1J58 - chain A; structure by X-ray diffraction, 1.75 A resolution.

Chain A:
Name: Yvrk protein
From: Bacillus subtilis
Reference sequence: O34714 (OXDC_BACSU); numbering as in UniProt (aligned over 1-385)
Chain sequence (385 residues; numbered 1 to 385; the number before each row is that of its first residue):
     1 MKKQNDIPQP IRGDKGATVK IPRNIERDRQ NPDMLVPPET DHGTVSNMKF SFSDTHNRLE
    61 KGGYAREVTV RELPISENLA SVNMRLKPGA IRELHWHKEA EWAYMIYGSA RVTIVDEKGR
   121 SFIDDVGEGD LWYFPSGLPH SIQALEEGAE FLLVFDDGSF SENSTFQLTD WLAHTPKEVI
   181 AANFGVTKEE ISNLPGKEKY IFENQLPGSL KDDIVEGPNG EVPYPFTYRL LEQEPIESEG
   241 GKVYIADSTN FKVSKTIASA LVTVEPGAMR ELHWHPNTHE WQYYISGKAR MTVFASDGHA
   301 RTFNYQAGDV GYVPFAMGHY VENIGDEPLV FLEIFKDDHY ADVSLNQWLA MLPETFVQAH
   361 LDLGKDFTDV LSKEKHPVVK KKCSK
Unresolved in the structure: 1-7, 380-385
Modified / non-standard residues: Mse1 (selenomethionine); Mse34, Mse48, Mse84, Mse105, Mse269, Mse291, Mse317, Mse351 (selenomethionine; parent Met)
Metal / ion sites: Mn2+ site 1: His95, His97, Glu101, His140 (together with formate); Mg2+ near His174 (its only coordinating residue here); Mn2+ site 2: His273, His275, Glu280, His319
UniProt features mapped onto this chain:
  - active site: Glu333 (Proton donor)
  - binding site (Mn(2+)): His95, His97, Glu101, His140, His273, His275, Glu280, His319
  - mutagenesis: Arg270 (R270E: Leads to a 20-fold reduction of CO(2) production), Glu333 (E333A: Leads to a 25-fold reduction of activity and a 4-fold reduction of CO(2) production), Tyr340 (Y340F: Leads to a 13-fold reduction of CO(2) production)

In short:
His95, His97, Glu101 and His140 form the Mn2+ site 1. His273, His275, Glu280 and His319 form the Mn2+ site 2.
UniProt lists active-site residue Glu333, 8 Mn2+-binding residues and 3 mutagenesis sites.
Chain A is Yvrk protein (Bacillus subtilis); the structure, Crystal Structure of Oxalate Decarboxylase, was
determined by X-ray diffraction together with 1L3J from the same study.
